PDB entry 2YOF | X-ray diffraction, 1.82 A resolution | chain A

# Chain A
Molecule: Thymidylate kinase
From: Plasmodium falciparum
Notes: EC 2.7.4.9
UniProtKB: Q8I4S1 (Q8I4S1_PLAF7); residue numbers follow UniProt; this construct covers 1-210
Sequence (210 residues; row label = number of the first residue in the row):
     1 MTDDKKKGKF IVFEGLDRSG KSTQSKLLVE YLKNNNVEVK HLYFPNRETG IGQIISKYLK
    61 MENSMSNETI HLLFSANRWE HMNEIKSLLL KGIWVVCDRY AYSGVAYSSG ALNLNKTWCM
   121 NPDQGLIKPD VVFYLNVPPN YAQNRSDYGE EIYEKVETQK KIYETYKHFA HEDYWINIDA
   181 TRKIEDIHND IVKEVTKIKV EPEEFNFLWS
Disordered / not traced: 1-2, 142-149
Small-molecule neighbours:
  - 74W (1-[4-chloranyl-3-(trifluoromethyl)phenyl]-3-[[(2R,3S)-5-[5-methyl-2,4-bis(oxidanylidene)pyrimidin-1-yl]-3-oxidanyl-oxolan-2-yl]methyl]thiourea): D17, R18, F44, P45, R47, L59, F74, R78, R99, Y100, S103, G104, Y107, E150, E151, I152, Y153, E154, Q159
  - tris(hydroxyethyl)aminomethane (TAM): L16, D17, R18, S19, G20, K21, S22, T23
UniProt features mapped onto this chain:
  - region: Q143 to K155 (LID)
  - binding site (dGMP): D17, F74, R78, R99, Y107, S108, Y153
  - binding site (dTMP): D17, R47, F74, R78, R99, Y107
  - binding site (ATP): R18, S19, G20, K21, S22, T23, R182
  - mutagenesis: Y43 (Y43R/L: No defect in catalytic activity), F74 (F74A: Loss of thymidylate and guanylate kinase activities), Y107 (Y107F: 4 to 5-fold decrease in affinity for dTMP and dGMP. 6-fold decrease in catalytic efficiency with dTMP as substrate. 65-fold decrease in catalytic efficiency with dGMP as substrate), S108 (S108A: No defect in thymidylate kinase activity. 1.3-fold reduction in affinity for dGMP; S108T: No defect in thymidylate kinase activity. 2.1-fold reduction in affinity for dGMP), A111 (A111K: 8-fold decrease in affinity for dTMP. 4-fold decrease in affinity for dGMP ...), Y153 (Y153F: 2.5-fold reduction in affinity for dTMP. 2.6-fold reduction in affinity for dGMP)
What the authors report for this chain:
  - conformationally variable residues (order/disorder transition): Y141 to I152

# Overview
Ligands of chain A: compound 74W and tris(hydroxyethyl)aminomethane. From UniProt: 7 dGMP-binding residues, 6
dTMP-binding residues, 7 ATP-binding residues and 6 mutagenesis sites. From the paper: conformational
variability at Y141.
Chain A is Thymidylate kinase (Plasmodium falciparum); the structure, Plasmodium falciparum thymidylate kinase
in complex with a (thio)urea- beta-deoxythymidine inhibitor, was determined by X-ray diffraction, deposited
together with 2YOG and 2YOH.
